7E81 - chains Dq and Dr of the 68 polymer chains in the assembly; structure by electron microscopy, 4.50 A resolution (low resolution: residue-level contacts below are approximate; hydrogen-bond / salt-bridge calls are withheld).

Chain Dq (and Dr):
Molecule: Flagellar M-ring protein
From: Salmonella typhimurium (strain LT2 / SGSC1412 / ATCC 700720)
Notes: chain Dr of this document is another copy of the same molecule, construct and numbering; everything in this record applies to it too
UniProtKB: P15928 (FLIF_SALTY); residue numbers follow UniProt; this construct covers 1-560
Chain sequence (560 residues; each row starts with the number of its first residue):
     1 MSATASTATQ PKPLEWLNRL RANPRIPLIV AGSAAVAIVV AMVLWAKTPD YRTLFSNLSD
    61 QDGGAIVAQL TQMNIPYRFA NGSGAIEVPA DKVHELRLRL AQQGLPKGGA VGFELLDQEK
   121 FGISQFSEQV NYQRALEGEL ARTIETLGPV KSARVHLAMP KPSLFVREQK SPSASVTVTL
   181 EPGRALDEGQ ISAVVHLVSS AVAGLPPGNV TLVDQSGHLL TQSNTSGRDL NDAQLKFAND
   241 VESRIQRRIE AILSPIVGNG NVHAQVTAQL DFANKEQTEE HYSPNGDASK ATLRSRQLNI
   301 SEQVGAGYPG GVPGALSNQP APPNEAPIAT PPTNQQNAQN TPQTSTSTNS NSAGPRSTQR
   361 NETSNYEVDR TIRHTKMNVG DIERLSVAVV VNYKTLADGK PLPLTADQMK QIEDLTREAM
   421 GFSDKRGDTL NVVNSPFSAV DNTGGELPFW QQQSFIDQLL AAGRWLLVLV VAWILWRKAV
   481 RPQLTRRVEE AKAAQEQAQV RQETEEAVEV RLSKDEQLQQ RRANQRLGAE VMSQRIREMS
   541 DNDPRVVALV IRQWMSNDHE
Disordered / not traced: 1-112, 222-560

Interface between chain Dq and chain Dr:
Contacting residue pairs (23; chain Dq residue first):
  Phe126(Dq) - Tyr132(Dr)
  Arg134(Dq) - Phe113(Dr)
  Arg134(Dq) - Leu116(Dr)
  Glu137(Dq) - Glu139(Dr)
  Arg154(Dq) - Arg142(Dr)
  Arg154(Dq) - Thr143(Dr)
  His156(Dq) - Glu139(Dr)
  His156(Dq) - Thr143(Dr)
  His156(Dq) - Ala201(Dr)
  Leu157(Dq) - Ala201(Dr)
  Ala158(Dq) - Ser200(Dr)
  Met159(Dq) - Ala203(Dr)
  Pro160(Dq) - Ala203(Dr)
  Ser173(Dq) - Ser200(Dr)
  Ala174(Dq) - Ser200(Dr)
  Ser175(Dq) - Leu197(Dr)
  Ser175(Dq) - Ser200(Dr)
  Thr177(Dq) - Leu197(Dr)
  Thr211(Dq) - His196(Dr)
  Thr211(Dq) - Ser200(Dr)
  Asp214(Dq) - Leu147(Dr)
  Gln215(Dq) - Leu147(Dr)
  Gln215(Dq) - Gly148(Dr)
Interface residues without a listed pair, chain Dq (25 interface residues in all): Ser124, Val130, Asn131, Gln133, Asn209, Val213, Ser216, Gly217, Leu219
Interface residues without a listed pair, chain Dr (20 interface residues in all): Glu128, Gln129, Gln190, Ser192, Ala193, Val202, Gly204

Overview:
25 residues of chain Dq and 20 residues of chain Dr are in contact.
Both chains are Flagellar M-ring protein (Salmonella typhimurium (strain LT2 / SGSC1412 / ATCC 700720)). Entry
7E81 (Cryo-EM structure of the flagellar MS ring with FlgB-Dc loop and FliE-helix 1 from Salmonella) was
determined by electron microscopy together with 7CBL, 7CBM, 7CG0, 7CG4, 7CGO, 7E80 and 7E82 from the same
study.
